Entry 6S8D (electron microscopy, 3.49 A resolution); this record covers chains B and E of the 12 polymer chains in the assembly.

[Chain B]
Molecule: Envelope glycoprotein
Source organism: Ebola virus
UniProtKB: A0A0U3BWW0 (A0A0U3BWW0_9MONO); residues 502-632 here = UniProt positions 502-632
Chain sequence (168 residues; each row starts with the number of its first residue):
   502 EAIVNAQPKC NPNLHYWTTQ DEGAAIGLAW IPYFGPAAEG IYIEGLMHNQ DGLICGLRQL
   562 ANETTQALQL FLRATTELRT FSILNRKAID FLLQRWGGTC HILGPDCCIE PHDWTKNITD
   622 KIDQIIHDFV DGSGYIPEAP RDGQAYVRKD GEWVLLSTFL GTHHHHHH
Disordered / not traced: 502, 613-669
Sequence notes: expression tag (633-669)
Disulfides: Cys511-Cys556, Cys601-Cys608
Glycans and other covalent adducts: N-acetylglucosamine (NAG) linked to Asn563

[Chain E]
Molecule: Envelope glycoprotein
Source organism: Ebola virus
UniProtKB: A0A0U3BWW0 (A0A0U3BWW0_9MONO); residues 32-334 here = UniProt positions 32-334
Chain sequence (323 residues; each row starts with the number of its first residue):
    28 ETGRSIPLGV IHNSALQVSD VDKLVCRDKL SSTNQLRSVG LNLEGNGVAT DVPSATKRWG
    88 FRSGVPPKVV NYEAGEWAEN CYNLEIKKPD GSECLPAAPD GIRGFPRCRY VHKVSGTGPC
   148 AGDFAFHKEG AFFLYDRLAS TVIYRGTTFA EGVVAFLILP QAKKDFFSSH PLREPVNATE
   208 DPSSGYYSTT IRYQATGFGT NETEYLFEVD NLTYVQLESR FTPQFLLQLN ETIYTSGKRS
   268 NTTGKLIWKV NPEIDTTIGE WAFWETKKNL TRKIRSEELS FTVVSTHHQD TGEESASSGK
   328 LGLITNTIAG VAGLITGGRR TRR
Disordered / not traced: 28-31, 195-212, 236-350
Sequence notes: expression tag (28-31, 335-350); conflict Ala42 (Thr in A0A0U3BWW0), Val310 (Ala in A0A0U3BWW0), Thr313 (Asn in A0A0U3BWW0), His314 (Arg in A0A0U3BWW0), His315 (Ala in A0A0U3BWW0), Gln316 (Lys in A0A0U3BWW0), Asp317 (Asn in A0A0U3BWW0), Thr318 (Ile in A0A0U3BWW0), Gly319 (Ser in A0A0U3BWW0), Glu320 (Gly in A0A0U3BWW0), Glu321 (Gln in A0A0U3BWW0), Ala323 (Pro in A0A0U3BWW0), Ser324 (Ala in A0A0U3BWW0), Ser325 (Arg in A0A0U3BWW0), Gly326 (Thr in A0A0U3BWW0), Lys327 (Ser in A0A0U3BWW0), Leu328 (Ser in A0A0U3BWW0), Gly329 (Asp in A0A0U3BWW0), Leu330 (Pro in A0A0U3BWW0), Ile331 (Gly in A0A0U3BWW0)
Disulfides: Cys108-Cys135, Cys121-Cys147

[How chain B and chain E interact]
Residue-residue contacts - 7 pairs, chain B then chain E:
  Ala575(B) - Arg164(E)  hydrogen bond (backbone-side chain)
  Thr576(B) - Arg164(E)
  Asp591(B) - Thr60(E)
  Leu594(B) - Leu57(E)
  Leu594(B) - Ser58(E)
  Gln595(B) - Ser58(E)
  Gly598(B) - Leu57(E)
Interface residues without a listed pair, chain B (10 interface residues in all): Arg574, Thr577, Leu579, Thr600
Interface residues without a listed pair, chain E (12 interface residues in all): Cys53, Arg54, Asp55, Ser59, Asp127, Gly128, Arg130, Leu165

[Summary]
10 residues of chain B face 12 of chain E across their interface; the contacts include 1 hydrogen bond. Its
one hydrogen-bonded contact is Ala575(B)-Arg164(E). N-acetylglucosamine is covalently linked to Asn563(B).
Chain B is Envelope glycoprotein and chain E is Envelope glycoprotein, both from Ebola virus; the structure,
Structure of ZEBOV GP in complex with 1T0227 antibody, was determined by electron microscopy together with
6S8J from the same study.
